PDB entry 6S9W | X-ray diffraction, 2.30 A resolution | chain A

[Chain A]
Name: RAC-alpha serine/threonine-protein kinase
From: Homo sapiens
Notes: EC 2.7.11.1
Reference sequence: P31749 (AKT1_HUMAN); residues 2-446 here = UniProt positions 2-446
Amino-acid sequence (446 residues; row label = number of the first residue in the row):
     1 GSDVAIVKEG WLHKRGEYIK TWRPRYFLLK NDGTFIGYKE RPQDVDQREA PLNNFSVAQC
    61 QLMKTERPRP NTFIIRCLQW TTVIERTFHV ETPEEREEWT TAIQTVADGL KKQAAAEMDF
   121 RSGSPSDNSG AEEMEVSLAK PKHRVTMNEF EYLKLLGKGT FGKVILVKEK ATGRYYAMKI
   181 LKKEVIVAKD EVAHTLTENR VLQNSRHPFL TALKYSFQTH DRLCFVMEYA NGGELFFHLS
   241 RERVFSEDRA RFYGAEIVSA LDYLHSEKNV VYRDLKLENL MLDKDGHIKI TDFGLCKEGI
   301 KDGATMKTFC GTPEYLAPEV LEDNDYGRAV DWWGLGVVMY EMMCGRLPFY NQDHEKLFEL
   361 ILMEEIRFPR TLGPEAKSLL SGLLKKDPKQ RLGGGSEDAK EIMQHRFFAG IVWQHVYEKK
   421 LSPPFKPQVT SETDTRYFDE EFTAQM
Not modelled in the structure: 1-2, 113-141, 302-303, 445-446
Sequence notes: expression tag (1); engineered mutation Ala-114 (Glu in P31749), Ala-115 (Glu in P31749), Ala-116 (Glu in P31749)
Small-molecule neighbours: L1Z (N-[3-[1-[[4-(5-methyl-6-oxidanylidene-3-phenyl-1H-pyrazin-2-yl)phenyl]methyl]piperidin-4-yl]-2-oxidanylidene-1H-benzimidazol-5-yl]propanamide): Glu-17, Tyr-18, Asn-54, Gln-79, Trp-80, Thr-82, Ile-84, Leu-210, Thr-211, Leu-264, Lys-268, Val-270, Val-271, Tyr-272, Arg-273, Asp-274, Ile-290, Thr-291, Asp-292, Leu-295, Cys-296, Lys-297, Cys-310, Tyr-326
UniProt features mapped onto this chain:
  - active site: Asp-274 (Proton acceptor)
  - binding site (1D-myo-inositol 1,3,4,5-tetrakisphosphate): Lys-14 to Ile-19, Arg-23 to Arg-25, Asn-53, Arg-86
  - binding site (ATP): Leu-156 to Val-164, Lys-179
  - modified residue: Lys-14 (N6-acetyllysine), Lys-20 (N6-acetyllysine), Ser-124 (Phosphoserine), Ser-126 (Phosphoserine), Ser-129 (Phosphoserine), Tyr-176 (Phosphotyrosine), Thr-308 (Phosphothreonine)
  - glycosylation: Ser-126 (O-linked (GlcNAc) serine), Ser-129 (O-linked (GlcNAc) serine), Thr-305 (O-linked (GlcNAc) threonine), Thr-312 (O-linked (GlcNAc) threonine)
  - cross-link: Lys-284 (Glycyl lysine isopeptide (Lys-Gly) (interchain with G-Cter in ubiquitin))
  - natural variant: Glu-17 (E17K: In PROTEUSS and breast cancer), Arg-25 (R25C: In CWS6), Thr-435 (T435P: In CWS6)
  - mutagenesis: Lys-8 (K8R: Substantial reduction of ubiquitination, phosphorylation at T-308 and S-473, AKT activation as well as IGF1-induced membrane recruitment ...), Lys-14 (K14A: Impairs interaction with PtdIns(3,4,5)P3 and PtdIns(3,4)P2 ...), Glu-17 (E17K: Loss of membrane localization; when associated with Q-20), Lys-20 (K20Q: Substantial reduction of phosphorylation at T-308 and S-473, reduced AKT activation, and reduced binding to PIP3 as well as IGF1-induced membrane recruitment. Loss of membrane localization ...), Arg-25 (R25A: Impairs interaction with PtdIns(3,4,5)P3 and PtdIns(3,4)P2), Arg-76 to Leu-78 (Abolished binding to cyclin-A, preventing phosphorylation by CDK2), Arg-86 (R86A: Impairs interaction with PtdIns(3,4,5)P3 and PtdIns(3,4)P2), Tyr-176 (Y176F: Significant loss of interaction with TNK2. Loss of membrane localization. Significant reduction in phosphorylation on Ser-473), Lys-179 (K179M: Abolished serine/threonine-protein kinase activity), Arg-273 to Leu-275 (Abolished binding to cyclin-A, preventing phosphorylation by CDK2), Thr-305 (T305A: Reduces O-GlcNAc levels; Reduces O-GlcNAc levels even more; when associated with A-312; T305Y: Abolishes phosphorylation at Thr-308), Thr-308 (T308D: 5-fold activation and 18-fold activation; when associated with D-473), 1 further mutagenesis entry in UniProt
What the authors report for this chain:
  - binding site for L1Z: Trp-80, Tyr-272, Cys-296, Cys-310

[Overview]
Bound to chain A: compound L1Z. UniProt lists active-site residue Asp-274, 11 residues binding 1D-myo-inositol
1,3,4,5-tetrakisphosphate, 10 ATP-binding residues and 17 mutagenesis sites. From the paper: a binding site
for L1Z at Trp-80, Tyr-272 and Cys-296 among others.
Chain A is RAC-alpha serine/threonine-protein kinase (Homo sapiens); the structure, Crystal Structure of AKT1
in Complex with Covalent-Allosteric AKT Inhibitor 16a, was determined by X-ray diffraction, deposited together
with 6S9X.
